7TKF - chains A and O of the 27 polymer chains in the assembly; structure by electron microscopy, 7.10 A resolution (low resolution: residue-level contacts below are approximate; hydrogen-bond / salt-bridge calls are withheld).

Chain A:
Molecule: ATP synthase subunit alpha
Organism: Saccharomyces cerevisiae
UniProt: P07251 (ATPA_YEAST); residues 1-510 here correspond to UniProt positions 36-545 (UniProt number = residue number + 35)
Chain sequence (510 residues; numbered 1 to 510; the number before each row is that of its first residue):
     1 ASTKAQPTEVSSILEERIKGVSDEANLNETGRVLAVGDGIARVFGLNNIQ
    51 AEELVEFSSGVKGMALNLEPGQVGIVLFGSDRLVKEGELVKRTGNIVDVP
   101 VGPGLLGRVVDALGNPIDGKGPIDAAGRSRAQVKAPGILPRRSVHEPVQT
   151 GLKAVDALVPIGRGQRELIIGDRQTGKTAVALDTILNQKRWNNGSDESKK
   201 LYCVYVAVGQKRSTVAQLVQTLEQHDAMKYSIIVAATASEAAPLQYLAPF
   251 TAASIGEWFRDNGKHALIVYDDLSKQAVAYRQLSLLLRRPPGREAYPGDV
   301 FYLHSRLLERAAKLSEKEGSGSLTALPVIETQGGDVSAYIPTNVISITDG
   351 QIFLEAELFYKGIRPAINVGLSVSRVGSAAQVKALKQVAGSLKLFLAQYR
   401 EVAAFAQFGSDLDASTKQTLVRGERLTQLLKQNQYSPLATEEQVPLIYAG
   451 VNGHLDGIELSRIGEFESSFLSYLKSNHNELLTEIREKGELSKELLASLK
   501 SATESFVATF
Disordered / not traced: 1-8, 510
UniProt features mapped onto this chain:
  - binding site (ATP): G171 to T178
  - site: S372 (Required for activity)
  - modified residue (Phosphoserine): S22, S143

Chain O:
Molecule: ATP synthase subunit 5
Organism: Saccharomyces cerevisiae
UniProt: P09457 (ATPO_YEAST); residues 1-195 here correspond to UniProt positions 18-212 (UniProt number = residue number + 17)
Chain sequence (195 residues; numbered 1 to 195; the number before each row is that of its first residue):
     1 ASKAAAPPPVRLFGVEGTYATALYQAAAKNSSIDAAFQSLQKVESTVKKN
    51 PKLGHLLLNPALSLKDRNSVIDAIVETHKNLDGYVVNLLKVLSENNRLGC
   101 FEKIASDFGVLNDAHNGLLKGTVTSAEPLDPKSFKRIEKALSASKLVGQG
   151 KSLKLENVVKPEIKGGLIVELGDKTVDLSISTKIQKLNKVLEDSI
Disordered / not traced: 1-6, 194-195

Chain A / chain O interface:
Residue-residue contacts (10; chain A residue first):
  A25(A) with T175(O); V176(O)
  N26(A) with T175(O)
  L27(A) with K174(O); T175(O)
  N28(A) with G172(O); D173(O); K174(O)
  E29(A) with D173(O)
  T30(A) with D173(O)
Other interface residues (no listed pair), chain A (7 interface residues in all): E24
Other interface residues (no listed pair), chain O (6 interface residues in all): D177

Summary:
7 residues of chain A and 6 residues of chain O are in contact. UniProt lists 8 ATP-binding residues on chain
A.
Here chain A is ATP synthase subunit alpha and chain O is ATP synthase subunit 5, both from Saccharomyces
cerevisiae. Entry 7TKF (Yeast ATP synthase State 2binding(b) with 10 mM ATP backbone model) was determined by
electron microscopy (same publication as 7TJS, 7TJT, 7TJU, 7TJV, 7TJW, 7TJX and 30 further entries).
